Entry 4ZM4 (X-ray diffraction, 2.40 A resolution); this record covers chains A and B.

[Chain A (and B)]
Name: Aminotransferase
From: Streptomyces pactum
Notes: chain B of this document is another copy of the same molecule, construct and numbering; everything in this record applies to it too
Reference sequence: A8R0K5 (A8R0K5_9ACTO); numbering as in UniProt (aligned over 1-444)
Chain sequence (447 residues; row label = number of the first residue in the row; numbers below 1 keep their minus sign (Gly-2 is residue -2)):
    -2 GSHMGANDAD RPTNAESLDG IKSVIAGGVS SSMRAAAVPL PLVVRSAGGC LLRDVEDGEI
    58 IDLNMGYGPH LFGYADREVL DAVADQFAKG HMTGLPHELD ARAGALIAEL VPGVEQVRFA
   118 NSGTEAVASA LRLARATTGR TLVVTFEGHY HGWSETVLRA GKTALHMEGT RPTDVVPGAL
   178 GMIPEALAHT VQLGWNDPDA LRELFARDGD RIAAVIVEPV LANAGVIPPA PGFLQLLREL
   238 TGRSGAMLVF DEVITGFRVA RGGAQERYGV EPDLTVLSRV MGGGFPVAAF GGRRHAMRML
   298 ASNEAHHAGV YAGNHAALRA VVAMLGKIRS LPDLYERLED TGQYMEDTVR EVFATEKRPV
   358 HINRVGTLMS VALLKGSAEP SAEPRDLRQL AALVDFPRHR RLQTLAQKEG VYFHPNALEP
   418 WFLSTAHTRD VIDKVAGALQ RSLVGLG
Not modelled in the structure: -2 to 9, 159-167, 373-379, 444 (chain B: -2 to 9, 158-166, 444)
Differences from the reference sequence: expression tag (-2 to 0); engineered mutation Arg276 (Lys in A8R0K5)
Residues lining bound ligands:
  - P3B ((3E,4R,5R)-4,5-dihydroxy-3-{[(Z)-{3-hydroxy-2-methyl-5-[(phosphonooxy)methyl]pyridin-4(1H)-ylidene}methyl]imino}cyclohex-1-ene-1-carboxylic acid): Ala305, Gly306, Val307, Tyr308
  - pyridoxal phosphate (PLP): Ser119, Gly120, Thr121, Tyr147, His148, Gly149, Trp150, Glu215, Asn220, Asp248, Val250, Ile251, Arg276

[How chain A and chain B interact]
Residue-residue contacts (245):
  Ile18(A) - His94(B)
  Ile18(A) - Asp97(B)
  Ile18(A) - Ala98(B)
  Lys19(A) - Gln113(B)  hydrogen bond (backbone-side chain)
  Ser20(A) - Glu112(B)
  Ser20(A) - Gln113(B)
  Ser20(A) - Arg291(B)  hydrogen bond (backbone-side chain)
  Val21(A) - Ala98(B)
  Val21(A) - Gly101(B)
  Val21(A) - Ala102(B)
  Val21(A) - Glu112(B)
  Val21(A) - Gln113(B)
  Val21(A) - Val114(B)  hydrogen bond (backbone-backbone)
  Ile22(A) - Asp97(B)
  Ile22(A) - Val114(B)
  Ile22(A) - Phe116(B)  hydrophobic
  Ala23(A) - Val114(B)  hydrogen bond (backbone-backbone)
  Ala23(A) - Arg115(B)  hydrogen bond (backbone-side chain)
  Ala23(A) - Met294(B)  hydrophobic
  Ala23(A) - Leu297(B)
  Ala23(A) - Ala298(B)
  Gly24(A) - Leu297(B)  hydrogen bond (backbone-backbone)
  Gly24(A) - Ala298(B)
  Val26(A) - Pro93(B)  hydrophobic
  Val26(A) - Arg115(B)
  Ser27(A) - Arg115(B)  hydrogen bond (backbone-side chain)
  Ser27(A) - Phe116(B)
  Ser27(A) - His304(B)
  Ser27(A) - Ala309(B)  hydrogen bond (side chain-backbone)
  Ser27(A) - Gly310(B)
  Ser28(A) - Arg115(B)
  Ser28(A) - His304(B)
  Ser28(A) - Ala305(B)
  Ser29(A) - Arg115(B)  hydrogen bond
  Ser29(A) - Asn300(B)  hydrogen bond (backbone-side chain)
  Ser29(A) - Ala302(B)  hydrogen bond (side chain-backbone)
  Ser29(A) - His303(B)
  Ser29(A) - His304(B)  hydrogen bond (backbone-backbone)
  Met30(A) - His303(B)
  Met30(A) - His304(B)
  Met30(A) - Ala305(B)  hydrophobic
  Arg31(A) - Gly91(B)  hydrogen bond (side chain-backbone)
  Arg31(A) - Gly306(B)  hydrogen bond (side chain-backbone)
  Arg31(A) - Val307(B)  hydrogen bond (side chain-backbone)
  Arg31(A) - Ala309(B)  hydrogen bond (side chain-backbone)
  Leu39(A) - Pro93(B)
  Val40(A) - Pro93(B)
  Val40(A) - His94(B)
  Val40(A) - Glu95(B)
  Val41(A) - Thr90(B)
  Val41(A) - Leu92(B)  hydrophobic
  Val41(A) - Pro93(B)  hydrogen bond (backbone-backbone)
  Val41(A) - His94(B)
  Val41(A) - Glu95(B)  hydrogen bond (backbone-backbone)
  Arg42(A) - His94(B)
  Arg42(A) - Glu95(B)  salt bridge
  Ser43(A) - Lys86(B)
  Ala44(A) - Lys86(B)  hydrogen bond (backbone-backbone)
  Ala44(A) - Gly87(B)  hydrogen bond (backbone-backbone)
  Ala44(A) - Thr90(B)
  Leu49(A) - Thr90(B)
  Leu49(A) - Leu92(B)  hydrophobic
  Val52(A) - Glu95(B)
  Gly63(A) - Met89(B)
  Gly63(A) - Thr90(B)
  Tyr64(A) - Val307(B)  hydrophobic
  His67(A) - His88(B)
  His67(A) - Met89(B)
  Tyr71(A) - Met89(B)
  Tyr71(A) - Thr90(B)
  Ala72(A) - Phe84(B)
  Ala72(A) - Ala85(B)
  Leu77(A) - Ala81(B)
  Leu77(A) - Phe84(B)  hydrophobic
  Leu77(A) - Ala85(B)  hydrophobic
  Val80(A) - Phe84(B)  hydrophobic
  Ala81(A) - Leu77(B)
  Ala81(A) - Ala81(B)  hydrophobic
  Phe84(A) - Ala72(B)
  Phe84(A) - Leu77(B)  hydrophobic
  Phe84(A) - Val80(B)  hydrophobic
  Phe84(A) - Phe282(B)  hydrophobic
  Ala85(A) - Ala72(B)
  Ala85(A) - Leu77(B)  hydrophobic
  Lys86(A) - Ser43(B)
  Lys86(A) - Ala44(B)  hydrogen bond (backbone-backbone)
  Gly87(A) - Ala44(B)  hydrogen bond (backbone-backbone)
  His88(A) - Gly280(B)  hydrogen bond (side chain-backbone)
  His88(A) - Gly281(B)
  Met89(A) - Gly63(B)
  Met89(A) - His67(B)  hydrogen bond (backbone-side chain)
  Met89(A) - Tyr71(B)
  Met89(A) - Gly281(B)
  Thr90(A) - Val41(B)
  Thr90(A) - Ala44(B)
  Thr90(A) - Leu49(B)
  Thr90(A) - Gly63(B)  hydrogen bond (backbone-backbone)
  Thr90(A) - Tyr71(B)
  Gly91(A) - Arg31(B)  hydrogen bond (backbone-side chain)
  Leu92(A) - Val35(B)  hydrophobic
  Leu92(A) - Val41(B)  hydrophobic
  Leu92(A) - Leu49(B)  hydrophobic
  Leu92(A) - Tyr409(B)
  Pro93(A) - Val35(B)
  Pro93(A) - Leu39(B)
  Pro93(A) - Val40(B)
  Pro93(A) - Val41(B)  hydrogen bond (backbone-backbone)
  His94(A) - Ile18(B)
  His94(A) - Val40(B)
  His94(A) - Val41(B)
  His94(A) - Arg42(B)
  Glu95(A) - Val40(B)
  Glu95(A) - Val41(B)  hydrogen bond (backbone-backbone)
  Glu95(A) - Arg42(B)  salt bridge
  Glu95(A) - Val52(B)
  Asp97(A) - Ile18(B)
  Asp97(A) - Ile22(B)
  Ala98(A) - Ile18(B)  hydrophobic
  Ala98(A) - Val21(B)
  Gly101(A) - Val21(B)
  Ala102(A) - Val21(B)
  Glu112(A) - Ser20(B)
  Glu112(A) - Val21(B)
  Gln113(A) - Lys19(B)  hydrogen bond (side chain-backbone)
  Gln113(A) - Ser20(B)
  Gln113(A) - Val21(B)
  Val114(A) - Val21(B)  hydrogen bond (backbone-backbone)
  Val114(A) - Ile22(B)
  Val114(A) - Ala23(B)  hydrogen bond (backbone-backbone)
  Arg115(A) - Ala23(B)  hydrogen bond (side chain-backbone)
  Arg115(A) - Gly24(B)
  Arg115(A) - Val26(B)
  Arg115(A) - Ser27(B)  hydrogen bond (side chain-backbone)
  Arg115(A) - Ser28(B)
  Arg115(A) - Ser29(B)  hydrogen bond
  Phe116(A) - Ile22(B)  hydrophobic
  Phe116(A) - Ser27(B)  hydrogen bond (backbone-side chain)
  Asn118(A) - Asn118(B)
  Asn118(A) - Ser119(B)
  Asn118(A) - Pro283(B)
  Asn118(A) - Tyr308(B)
  Ser119(A) - Asn118(B)
  Ser119(A) - Glu122(B)  hydrogen bond
  Glu122(A) - Ser119(B)  hydrogen bond
  Glu122(A) - Glu122(B)
  Glu122(A) - Trp150(B)
  Ser126(A) - Trp150(B)
  Arg129(A) - Trp150(B)  hydrogen bond (side chain-backbone)
  Arg129(A) - Ser151(B)
  Arg129(A) - Glu152(B)  salt bridge
  Arg129(A) - Leu155(B)
  Arg129(A) - Gly178(B)
  Arg129(A) - Met179(B)
  Arg132(A) - Gly178(B)
  Arg132(A) - Ile180(B)
  Ala133(A) - Leu177(B)  hydrophobic
  Ala133(A) - Gly178(B)
  Trp150(A) - Glu122(B)
  Trp150(A) - Ser126(B)
  Trp150(A) - Arg129(B)  hydrogen bond (backbone-side chain)
  Trp150(A) - His303(B)
  Trp150(A) - His304(B)
  Trp150(A) - Ala305(B)  hydrogen bond (side chain-backbone)
  Trp150(A) - Gly306(B)
  Ser151(A) - Arg129(B)
  Glu152(A) - Arg129(B)  salt bridge
  Glu152(A) - Glu152(B)
  Glu152(A) - Thr153(B)
  Thr153(A) - Glu152(B)
  Thr153(A) - Ile180(B)
  Leu155(A) - Arg129(B)
  Leu155(A) - His303(B)
  Ala176(A) - His303(B)
  Leu177(A) - Arg129(B)
  Leu177(A) - Ala133(B)  hydrophobic
  Leu177(A) - Met296(B)  hydrophobic
  Leu177(A) - Glu301(B)
  Gly178(A) - Arg129(B)
  Gly178(A) - Arg132(B)
  Gly178(A) - Ala133(B)
  Met179(A) - Arg129(B)
  Ile180(A) - Arg132(B)
  Ile180(A) - Thr153(B)
  Ile180(A) - Glu182(B)
  Ile180(A) - Ala183(B)
  Pro181(A) - His186(B)
  Glu182(A) - Ile180(B)
  Glu182(A) - Glu182(B)
  Glu182(A) - His186(B)  salt bridge
  Ala183(A) - Ile180(B)
  His186(A) - Ile180(B)
  His186(A) - Pro181(B)
  His186(A) - Glu182(B)  salt bridge
  Ser275(A) - Tyr308(B)  hydrogen bond
  Arg276(A) - Val307(B)
  Arg276(A) - Tyr308(B)  hydrogen bond (backbone-side chain)
  Gly280(A) - His88(B)  hydrogen bond (backbone-side chain)
  Gly281(A) - His88(B)
  Gly281(A) - Met89(B)
  Gly281(A) - Tyr308(B)
  Phe282(A) - Phe84(B)  hydrophobic
  Phe282(A) - Phe282(B)  hydrophobic
  Phe282(A) - Pro283(B)
  Phe282(A) - Tyr308(B)
  Pro283(A) - Asn118(B)
  Pro283(A) - Phe282(B)
  Pro283(A) - Tyr308(B)  hydrophobic
  Pro283(A) - Asn311(B)
  Val284(A) - Tyr308(B)
  Met294(A) - Ala23(B)  hydrophobic
  Met296(A) - Leu177(B)  hydrophobic
  Leu297(A) - Ala23(B)
  Leu297(A) - Gly24(B)  hydrogen bond (backbone-backbone)
  Ala298(A) - Ala23(B)
  Ala298(A) - Gly24(B)
  Asn300(A) - Ser29(B)  hydrogen bond (side chain-backbone)
  Glu301(A) - Leu177(B)
  Ala302(A) - Ser29(B)  hydrogen bond (backbone-side chain)
  His303(A) - Ser29(B)
  His303(A) - Met30(B)
  His303(A) - Trp150(B)
  His303(A) - Leu155(B)
  His303(A) - Ala176(B)
  His304(A) - Ser27(B)
  His304(A) - Ser28(B)
  His304(A) - Ser29(B)  hydrogen bond (backbone-backbone)
  His304(A) - Trp150(B)
  Ala305(A) - Ser28(B)
  Ala305(A) - Met30(B)  hydrophobic
  Ala305(A) - Trp150(B)  hydrogen bond (backbone-side chain)
  Gly306(A) - Arg31(B)  hydrogen bond (backbone-side chain)
  Gly306(A) - Trp150(B)
  Val307(A) - Arg31(B)  hydrogen bond (backbone-side chain)
  Val307(A) - Tyr64(B)  hydrophobic
  Val307(A) - Arg276(B)
  Tyr308(A) - Asn118(B)
  Tyr308(A) - Ser275(B)  hydrogen bond
  Tyr308(A) - Arg276(B)  hydrogen bond (side chain-backbone)
  Tyr308(A) - Gly281(B)
  Tyr308(A) - Phe282(B)
  Tyr308(A) - Pro283(B)  hydrophobic
  Tyr308(A) - Val284(B)
  Ala309(A) - Arg31(B)  hydrogen bond (backbone-side chain)
  Asn311(A) - Pro283(B)
  Tyr409(A) - Leu92(B)
Also at the interface, not in a pair above, chain A (107 interface residues in all): Leu15, Gly17, Ala32, Val35, Asp59, Pro66, Arg74, Thr121, Ala125, Tyr147, Gly175, Ala185, Gly310
Also at the interface, not in a pair above, chain B (108 interface residues in all): Leu15, Gly17, Ala32, Asp59, Pro66, Arg74, Thr121, Ala125, Thr138, Tyr147, Gly175

[Overview]
The interface between chain A and chain B involves 107 residues on one side and 108 on the other; the contacts
include 53 hydrogen bonds and 6 salt bridges. Among the polar pairs are Arg42(A)-Glu95(B), Arg129(A)-Glu152(B)
and Glu182(A)-His186(B).
Chain A and chain B are both Aminotransferase (Streptomyces pactum); the structure, Complex structure of PctV
K276R mutant with PMP and 3-dehydroshkimate, was determined by X-ray diffraction (same publication as 4ZM3).
